PDB entry 6O5M | X-ray diffraction, 2.30 A resolution | chains A and F of the 6 polymer chains in the assembly

== Chain A ==
Name: Tubulin alpha-1B chain
Organism: Sus scrofa
Reference sequence: Q2XVP4 (TBA1B_PIG); numbering as in UniProt (aligned over 1-450)
Amino-acid sequence (450 residues; each row starts with the number of its first residue):
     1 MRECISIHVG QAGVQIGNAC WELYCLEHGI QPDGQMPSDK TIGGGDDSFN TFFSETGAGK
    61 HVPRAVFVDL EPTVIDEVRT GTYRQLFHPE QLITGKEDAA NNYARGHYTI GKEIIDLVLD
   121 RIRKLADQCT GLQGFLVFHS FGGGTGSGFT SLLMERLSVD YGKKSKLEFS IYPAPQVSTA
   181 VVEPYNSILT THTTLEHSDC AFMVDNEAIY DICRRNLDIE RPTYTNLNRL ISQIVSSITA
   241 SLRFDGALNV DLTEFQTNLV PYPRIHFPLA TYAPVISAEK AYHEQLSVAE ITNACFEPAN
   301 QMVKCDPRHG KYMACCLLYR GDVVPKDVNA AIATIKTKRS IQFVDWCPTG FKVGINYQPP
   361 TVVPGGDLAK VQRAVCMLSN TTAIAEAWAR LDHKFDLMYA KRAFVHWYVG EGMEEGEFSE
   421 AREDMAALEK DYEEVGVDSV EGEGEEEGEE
Unresolved in the structure: 438-450
Metal / ion sites: Ca2+: Asp39, Thr41, Gly44, Glu55
Ligand contacts:
  - G8K ([2-(1H-indol-4-yl)-1H-imidazol-4-yl](3,4,5-trimethoxyphenyl)methanone): Ser178, Thr179, Ala180, Val181
  - GTP (guanosine-5'-triphosphate): Gly10, Gln11, Ala12, Gln15, Ile16, Asp69, Asp98, Ala99, Ala100, Asn101, Ser140, Gly142, Gly143, Gly144, Thr145, Gly146, Ile171, Pro173, Val177, Ser178, Thr179, Glu183, Asn206, Tyr224, Leu227, Asn228, Ile231
UniProt features mapped onto this chain:
  - motif: Met1 to Cys4 (MREC motif)
  - active site: Glu254
  - binding site (GTP): Gly10, Gln11, Ala12, Gln15, Glu71, Ala99, Ser140, Gly143, Gly144, Thr145, Gly146, Thr179, Glu183, Asn206, Tyr224, Asn228, Leu252
  - binding site (Mg(2+)): Glu71
  - modified residue: Lys40 (N6,N6,N6-trimethyllysine), Ser48 (Phosphoserine), Ser232 (Phosphoserine), Tyr282 (3'-nitrotyrosine), Arg339 (Omega-N-methylarginine), Ser439 (Phosphoserine), Glu443 (5-glutamyl polyglutamate), Glu445 (5-glutamyl polyglutamate)
  - cross-link (Glycyl lysine isopeptide (Lys-Gly)): Lys326 (interchain with G-Cter in ubiquitin), Lys370 (interchain with G-Cter in ubiquitin)

== Chain F ==
Name: Tubulin Tyrosine Ligase
Organism: Gallus gallus
Reference sequence: E1BQ43 (E1BQ43_CHICK); residue numbers follow UniProt; this construct covers 1-378
Amino-acid sequence (384 residues; each row starts with the number of its first residue):
     1 MYTFVVRDEN SSVYAEVSRL LLATGQWKRL RKDNPRFNLM LGERNRLPFG RLGHEPGLVQ
    61 LVNYYRGADK LCRKASLVKL IKTSPELSES CTWFPESYVI YPTNLKTPVA PAQNGIRHLI
   121 NNTRTDEREV FLAAYNRRRE GREGNVWIAK SSAGAKGEGI LISSEASELL DFIDEQGQVH
   181 VIQKYLEKPL LLEPGHRKFD IRSWVLVDHL YNIYLYREGV LRTSSEPYNS ANFQDKTCHL
   241 TNHCIQKEYS KNYGRYEEGN EMFFEEFNQY LMDALNTTLE NSILLQIKHI IRSCLMCIEP
   301 AISTKHLHYQ SFQLFGFDFM VDEELKVWLI EVNGAPACAQ KLYAELCQGI VDVAISSVFP
   361 LADTGQKTSQ PTSIFIKLHH HHHH
Unresolved in the structure: 103-127, 143, 150-160, 169, 248-251, 362-372, 381-384
Sequence notes: expression tag (379-384)
Metal / ion sites: Mg2+: Glu331 (together with AMP-PCP)
Ligand contacts: AMP-PCP (ACP; phosphomethylphosphonic acid adenylate ester): Lys74, Pro95, Ile148, Gln183, Lys184, Tyr185, Leu186, Lys198, Asp200, Arg202, Arg222, His239, Leu240, Thr241, Asn242, Asp318, Met320, Ile330, Glu331, Asn333

== Interface between chain A and chain F ==
Contacting residue pairs (22; chain A residue first):
  Gln176(A) - Pro56(F)
  Glu207(A) - His54(F)  salt bridge
  Glu297(A) - Lys305(F)  salt bridge
  Glu297(A) - His306(F)  salt bridge
  Lys304(A) - His54(F)
  Asp306(A) - Arg66(F)
  Asp306(A) - Leu307(F)
  Arg308(A) - Pro300(F)  hydrogen bond (side chain-backbone)
  Arg308(A) - Ala301(F)  hydrogen bond (side chain-backbone)
  Arg308(A) - Ile302(F)
  Arg308(A) - Ser303(F)  hydrogen bond (side chain-backbone)
  Arg308(A) - Leu307(F)
  His309(A) - Arg66(F)  hydrogen bond (side chain-backbone)
  His309(A) - Gly67(F)
  His309(A) - Ala301(F)  hydrogen bond (side chain-backbone)
  Ser340(A) - Ala301(F)
  Glu386(A) - Gly50(F)
  Glu386(A) - Arg66(F)  salt bridge
  Arg390(A) - Gly50(F)
  Arg390(A) - His54(F)  hydrogen bond
  His393(A) - Arg51(F)
  Glu433(A) - Arg46(F)  salt bridge
Other interface residues (no listed pair), chain A (17 interface residues in all): Pro175, Pro298, Cys305, Lys338, Ala389
Other interface residues (no listed pair), chain F (16 interface residues in all): Gly53, His308

== Overview ==
17 residues of chain A and 16 residues of chain F are in contact, with 6 hydrogen bonds and 5 salt bridges.
Polar pairs include Glu207(A)-His54(F), Glu297(A)-Lys305(F) and Glu297(A)-His306(F). Chain A binds GTP and
compound G8K. Ligands of chain F: AMP-PCP.
Here chain A is Tubulin alpha-1B chain (Sus scrofa) and chain F is Tubulin Tyrosine Ligase (Gallus gallus).
Entry 6O5M (Tubulin-RB3_SLD-TTL in complex with compound 10bb) was determined by X-ray diffraction (same
publication as 6O5N and 6O61).
